Entry 9KK4 (X-ray diffraction, 2.35 A resolution); this record covers chain A.

== Chain A ==
Protein: Cationic trypsin
Source organism: Bos taurus
Notes: EC 3.4.21.4
Reference sequence: P00760 (TRY1_BOVIN); the construct lacks a stretch of the UniProt sequence and is renumbered around it, so the offset changes along the chain: 16-34 = UniProt 24-42; 37-67 = UniProt 43-73; 69-125 = UniProt 74-130; 127-130 = UniProt 131-134; 6 more segments
Sequence (223 residues; numbered 16 to 245 plus 3 insertion-coded residues; 10 numbers in that range are skipped by the numbering (no residue carries them; nothing is unmodelled there); the number before each row is that of its first residue):
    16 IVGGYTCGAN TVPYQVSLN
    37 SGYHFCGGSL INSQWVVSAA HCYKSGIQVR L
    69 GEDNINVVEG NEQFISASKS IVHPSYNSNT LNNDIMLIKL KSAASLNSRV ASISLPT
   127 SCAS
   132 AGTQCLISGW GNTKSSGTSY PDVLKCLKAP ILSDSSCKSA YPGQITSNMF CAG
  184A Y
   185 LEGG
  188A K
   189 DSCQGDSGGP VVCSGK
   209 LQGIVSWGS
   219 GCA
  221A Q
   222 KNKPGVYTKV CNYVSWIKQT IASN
Disulfide bonds: Cys22-Cys157, Cys42-Cys58, Cys128-Cys232, Cys136-Cys201, Cys168-Cys182, Cys191-Cys220
Ion coordination: Ca2+: Glu70, Asn72, Val75, Glu80
Residues lining bound ligands: 4,5-bis(hydroxymethyl)-2-methyl-pyridin-3-ol (UEG): His57, Asp189, Ser190, Cys191, Gln192, Gly193, Asp194, Ser195, Val213, Ser214, Trp215, Gly216, Gly219, Cys220
Swiss-Prot annotation at these positions:
  - active site (Charge relay system): His57, Asp102, Ser195
  - binding site (Ca(2+)): Glu70, Asn72, Val75, Glu80
  - binding site (substrate): Asp189, Ser190, Gln192, Gly193, Ser195

== Overview ==
Chain A binds 4,5-bis(hydroxymethyl)-2-methyl-pyridin-3-ol. Glu70, Asn72, Val75 and Glu80 form the Ca2+ site.
UniProt lists 3 active-site residues, 4 Ca2+-binding residues and 5 substrate-binding residues.
Chain A is Cationic trypsin (Bos taurus); the structure, Crystal Structure of Bovine Pancreatic Trypsin in
Complex with Pyridoxine, was determined by X-ray diffraction (same publication as 9KK5).
